8PN9 - chains A and B of the 8 polymer chains in the assembly; structure by electron microscopy, 3.61 A resolution.

[Chain A]
Name: Dolichyl-diphosphooligosaccharide--protein glycosyltransferase subunit STT3A
From: Homo sapiens
Notes: EC 2.4.99.18
UniProt: P46977 (STT3A_HUMAN); residue numbers follow UniProt; this construct covers 1-705
Sequence (705 residues; each row starts with the number of its first residue):
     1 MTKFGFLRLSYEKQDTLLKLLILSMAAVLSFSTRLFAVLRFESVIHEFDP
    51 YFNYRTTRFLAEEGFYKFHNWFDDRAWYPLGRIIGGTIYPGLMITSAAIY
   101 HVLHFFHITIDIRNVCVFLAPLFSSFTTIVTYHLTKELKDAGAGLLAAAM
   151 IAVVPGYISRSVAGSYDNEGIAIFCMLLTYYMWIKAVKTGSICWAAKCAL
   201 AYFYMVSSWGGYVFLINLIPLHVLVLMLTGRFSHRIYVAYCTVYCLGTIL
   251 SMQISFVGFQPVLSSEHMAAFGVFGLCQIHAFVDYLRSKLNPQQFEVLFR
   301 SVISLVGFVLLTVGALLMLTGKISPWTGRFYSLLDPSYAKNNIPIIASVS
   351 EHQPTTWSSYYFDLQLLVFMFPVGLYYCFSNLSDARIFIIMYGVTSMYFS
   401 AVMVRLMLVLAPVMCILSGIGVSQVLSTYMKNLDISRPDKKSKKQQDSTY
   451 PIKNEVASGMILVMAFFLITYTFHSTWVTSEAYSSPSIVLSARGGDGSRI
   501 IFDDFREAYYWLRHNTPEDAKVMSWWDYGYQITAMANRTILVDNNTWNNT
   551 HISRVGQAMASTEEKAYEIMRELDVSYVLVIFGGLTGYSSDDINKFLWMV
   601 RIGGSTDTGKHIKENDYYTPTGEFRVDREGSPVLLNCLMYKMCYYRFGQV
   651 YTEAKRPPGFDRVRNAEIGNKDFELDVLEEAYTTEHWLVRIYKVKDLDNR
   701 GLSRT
Unresolved in the structure: 1-6, 300-321, 437-452, 493-498
Swiss-Prot annotation at these positions:
  - region: W525 to D527 (Interacts with target acceptor peptide in protein substrate)
  - motif: E47 to D49 (DXD motif 1), D167 to E169 (DXD motif 2), S348 to E351 (SVSE motif), W525 to G529 (WWDYG motif), D592 to M599 (DK motif)
  - binding site (Mn(2+)): D49, D167, E169
  - binding site (dolichyl diphosphooligosaccharide): R405, Y530
  - site: D49 (Interacts with target acceptor peptide in protein substrate), R160 (Important for catalytic activity), E351 (Interacts with target acceptor peptide in protein substrate), K595 (Interacts with target acceptor peptide in protein substrate)
  - glycosylation (N-linked (GlcNAc...) asparagine): N537, N544, N548 (high mannose)
  - natural variant: H46 (H46R: In CDG1WAD loss of function, when tested in a heterologous system), R160 (R160Q: In CDG1WAD loss of function, when tested in a heterologous system), R329 (R329C: In CDG1WAD; uncertain significance), R405 (R405C: In CDG1WAD loss of function, when tested in a heterologous system; R405H: In CDG1WAD), Y530 (Y530S: In CDG1WAD; uncertain significance), T546 (T546I: In CDG1WAD; uncertain significance), V626 (V626A: In CDG1WAR)
  - mutagenesis: W209 (W209F: In LLO mutant; abolished oligosaccharyl transferase activity due to defects in binding lipid-linked oligosaccharide; when associated with A-405 and A-530), F256 (F256P: Confers resistance to inhibitor N-glycosylation inhibitor NGI-1), Q260 (Q260R: Confers resistance to inhibitor N-glycosylation inhibitor NGI-1), E266 (E266K: Confers resistance to inhibitor N-glycosylation inhibitor NGI-1), Y331 (Y331H: Confers resistance to inhibitor N-glycosylation inhibitor NGI-1), R405 (R405A: In LLO mutant; abolished oligosaccharyl transferase activity due to defects in binding lipid-linked oligosaccharide; when associated with F-209 and A-530), W525 to D527 (Impaired ability to prevent hyperglycosylation of target proteins), Y530 (Y530A: In LLO mutant; abolished oligosaccharyl transferase activity due to defects in binding lipid-linked oligosaccharide; when associated with F-209 and A-405)
Covalent attachments: N-acetylglucosamine (NAG) linked to N537; glycan linked to N548
Ion coordination: Mn2+: D49, D167
Small-molecule neighbours:
  - beta-D-mannopyranose / alpha-D-glucopyranose / alpha-D-mannopyranose / N-acetylglucosamine / 2-acetamido-2-deoxy-alpha-D-glucopyranose / octaprenyl pyrophosphate: I83, G86, T87, I88, Y89, N168, E169, W209, G210, G211, V213, F214, N217, P220, L221, L224, S255, F256, F259, M268, A269, F271, G272, V273, L276, W326, R329, F330, L333, L334, I345, I346, T395, F399, R405, L406, N544, N545, T546, W547
  - EGY ((4R,7R)-4-hydroxy-N,N,N-trimethyl-4,9-dioxo-7-[(undecanoyloxy)methyl]-3,5,8-trioxa-4lambda~5~-phosphadocosan-1-aminium), molecule 1: F65, Y66, H69, P90, I94, L200, F203, Y204, S207, Q253, I254
  - EGY, molecule 2: L221, L224, V225, L228, T229, R231, F379, L382, I387, I390, M391, V394, M397
  - KZB ((2S,3R,4R,5S,6S)-2-(hydroxymethyl)-6-[(1S,2R,3R,4R,5'S,6S,7R,8S,9R,12R,13R,15S,16S,18R)-5',7,9,13-tetramethyl-3,15-bis(oxidanyl)spiro[5-oxapentacyclo[10.8.0.02,9.04,8.013,18]icosane-6,2'-oxane]-16-yl]oxy-oxane-3,4,5-triol), molecule 1: I129, V130, H133, E137, F174, L178, Y181, K185, W194
  - KZB, molecule 2: D335, P336, Y398
  - ZXT (5-(dimethylsulfamoyl)-N-(5-methyl-1,3-thiazol-2-yl)-2-pyrrolidin-1-yl-benzamide): Y89, G210, F256, R329, F330, S332, L333, I345, I346, V349, H352, M403, R405, W526
From the paper describing this entry:
  - binding site for ZXT: F256, F330, I346, H352
  - mutagenesis - H352Y: decreased catalytic activity
  - mutagenesis - F256P, Q260R, E266K, Y331H: increased catalytic activity on ZXT
  - binding site for N-acetylglucosamine: R329
  - catalytic residues: H352

[Chain B]
Name: Dolichyl-diphosphooligosaccharide--protein glycosyltransferase subunit 4
From: Homo sapiens
UniProt: P0C6T2 (OST4_HUMAN); residue numbers follow UniProt; this construct covers 1-37
Sequence (37 residues; each row starts with the number of its first residue):
     1 MITDVQLAIFANMLGVSLFLLVVLYHYVAVNNPKKQE
Unresolved in the structure: 34-37
Swiss-Prot annotation at these positions:
  - mutagenesis: V23 (V23K: Decreases interaction with STT3A, STT3B and RPN1)

[How chain A and chain B interact]
Contacting residue pairs (43; chain A residue first):
  Y11(A) with V28(B); A29(B); N32(B); P33(B)
  D15(A) with Y25(B)
  L18(A) with Y25(B), hydrophobic
  K19(A) with Y25(B)
  L21(A) with L21(B), hydrophobic
  I22(A) with L18(B); L21(B); V22(B), hydrophobic; Y25(B), hydrophobic
  A26(A) with L18(B), hydrophobic
  L29(A) with A11(B); G15(B); L18(B), hydrophobic
  S32(A) with L7(B); F10(B)
  L35(A) with L7(B)
  F36(A) with L7(B), hydrophobic
  L39(A) with I2(B); L7(B), hydrophobic
  R40(A) with D4(B), salt bridge
  A141(A) with Y25(B)
  G142(A) with Y25(B); H26(B), hydrogen bond (backbone-side chain)
  L145(A) with Y25(B), hydrophobic
  L146(A) with V22(B), hydrophobic; H26(B)
  A149(A) with L18(B), hydrophobic; F19(B), hydrophobic
  S423(A) with H26(B), hydrogen bond
  S427(A) with V30(B)
  M430(A) with Y27(B), hydrophobic; V30(B), hydrophobic
  K431(A) with V30(B)
  I435(A) with Y27(B)
  L468(A) with F19(B)
  Y471(A) with F19(B), hydrophobic
  T472(A) with G15(B); F19(B)
  F473(A) with V16(B), hydrophobic
  T476(A) with N12(B), hydrogen bond
Other interface residues (no listed pair), chain A (37 interface residues in all): M25, V28, A143, M150, L426, S436, I461, A465, I469
Other interface residues (no listed pair), chain B (29 interface residues in all): M1, T3, A8, L14, S17, L20, V23, L24, N31

[In short]
37 residues of chain A face 29 of chain B across their interface; the contacts include 3 hydrogen bonds and 1
salt bridge. Among the polar pairs are R40(A)-D4(B), G142(A)-H26(B) and S423(A)-H26(B). From the paper: the
catalytic residue H352(A); F256P, Q260R and E266K of chain A, among others, increase catalytic activity on
ZXT; 5 substitutions were tested in all.
Chain A is Dolichyl-diphosphooligosaccharide--protein glycosyltransferase subunit STT3A and chain B is
Dolichyl-diphosphooligosaccharide--protein glycosyltransferase subunit 4, both from Homo sapiens; the
structure, Structure of human oligosaccharyltransferase OST-A complex bound to NGI-1, was determined by
electron microscopy.
